PDB entry 3T02 | X-ray diffraction, 2.00 A resolution | chain A

# Chain A
Protein: phosphonoacetate hydrolase
Organism: Sinorhizobium meliloti
Notes: EC 3.6.1.9
UniProt: Q92UV8 (Q92UV8_RHIME); residue numbers follow UniProt; this construct covers 1-424
Sequence (427 residues; each row starts with the number of its first residue; numbers below 1 keep their minus sign (Gly-2 is residue -2)):
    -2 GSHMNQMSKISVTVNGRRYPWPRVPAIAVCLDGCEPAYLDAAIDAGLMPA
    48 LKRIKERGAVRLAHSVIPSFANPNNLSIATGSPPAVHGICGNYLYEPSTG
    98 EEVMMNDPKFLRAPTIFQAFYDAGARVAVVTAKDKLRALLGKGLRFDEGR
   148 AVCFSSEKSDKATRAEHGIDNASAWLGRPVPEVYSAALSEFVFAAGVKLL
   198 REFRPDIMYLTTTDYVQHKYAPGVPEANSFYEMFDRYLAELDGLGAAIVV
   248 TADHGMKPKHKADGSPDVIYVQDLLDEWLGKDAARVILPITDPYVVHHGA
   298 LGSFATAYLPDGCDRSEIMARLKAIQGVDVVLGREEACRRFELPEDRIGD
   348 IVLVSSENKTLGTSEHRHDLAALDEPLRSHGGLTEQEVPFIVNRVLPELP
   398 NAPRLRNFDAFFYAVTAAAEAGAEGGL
Unresolved in the structure: -2 to 3, 417-424
Sequence notes: expression tag (-2 to 0); engineered mutation Ala68 (Thr in Q92UV8)
Metal / ion sites: Zn2+ site 1: Asp29, Asp250, His251 (together with phosphonoacetic acid); Zn2+ site 2: Asp211, His215, His377 (together with phosphonoacetic acid)
Small-molecule neighbours: phosphonoacetic acid (PAE): Asp29, Phe67, Ala68, Asp211, His215, Asp250, His251, Ile287, His377
What the authors report for this chain:
  - binding site for phosphonoacetic acid: Asp29, Ala68, Asn69, Ile287
  - mutagenesis - T68A (103-fold), N89V (104-fold): decreased catalytic activity
  - catalytic residues: Asn89
  - mutagenesis - K130A, K132A: abolished catalytic activity

# In short
Chain A binds phosphonoacetic acid. Asp29, Asp250 and His251 coordinate Zn2+ site 1. Asp211, His215 and His377
coordinate Zn2+ site 2. From the paper: the catalytic residue Asn89; T68A and N89V reduce catalytic activity;
4 substitutions were tested in all.
Chain A is phosphonoacetate hydrolase (Sinorhizobium meliloti); the structure, Crystal Structure of
Phosphonoacetate hydrolase from Sinorhizobium meliloti 1021 in complex with Phosphonoacetate, was determined
by X-ray diffraction together with 3SZY, 3SZZ, 3T00 and 3T01 from the same study.
